8VFX - chains A and I of the 12 polymer chains in the assembly; structure by electron microscopy, 2.65 A resolution.

[Chain A]
Name: Histone H3.1
Organism: Homo sapiens
UniProtKB: P68431 (H31_HUMAN); residues 0-135 here correspond to UniProt positions 1-136 (UniProt number = residue number + 1)
Sequence (136 residues; numbered 0 to 135; the number before each row is that of its first residue; numbering starts at 0):
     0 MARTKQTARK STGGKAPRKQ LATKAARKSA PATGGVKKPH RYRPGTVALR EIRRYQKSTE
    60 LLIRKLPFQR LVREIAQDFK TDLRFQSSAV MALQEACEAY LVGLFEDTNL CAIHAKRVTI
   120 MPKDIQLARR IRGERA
Not modelled in the structure: 0-36, 134-135
Curated features (UniProtKB/Swiss-Prot):
  - modified residue: Arg2 (Asymmetric dimethylarginine), Thr3 (Phosphothreonine), Lys4 (Allysine), Gln5 (5-glutamyl dopamine), Thr6 (Phosphothreonine), Arg8 (Citrulline), Lys9 (N6,N6,N6-trimethyllysine), Ser10 (ADP-ribosylserine), Thr11 (Phosphothreonine), Lys14 (N6-(2-hydroxyisobutyryl)lysine), Arg17 (Asymmetric dimethylarginine), Lys18 (N6-(2-hydroxyisobutyryl)lysine), Lys23 (N6-(2-hydroxyisobutyryl)lysine), Arg26 (Citrulline), Lys27 (N6,N6,N6-trimethyllysine), Ser28 (ADP-ribosylserine), Lys36 (N6,N6,N6-trimethyllysine), Lys37 (N6-methyllysine), Tyr41 (Phosphotyrosine), Lys56 (N6,N6,N6-trimethyllysine) and 8 more in UniProt
  - lipidation: Lys18 (N6-decanoyllysine)

[Chain I]
Molecule: 186-nt DNA strand
Sequence (186 nucleotides; each row starts with the number of its first residue):
     1 ATCCGAGATG GTACTTTGTG TCTCCTGCTC TGTCAGCAGG GCACTGTACT TGCTGATACC
    61 AGGGAATGTT TGTTCTTAAA TACCATCATT CCGGACGTGT TTGCCTTGGC CAGTTTTCCA
   121 TGTACATGCA GAAAGAAGTT TGGACTGATC AATACAGTCC TCTGCCTTTA AAGCAATAGG
   181 AAAGAT
Not modelled in the structure: 1-28

[Chain A / chain I interface]
Pairs across the interface - 29 pairs, chain A then chain I:
  His39(A) - DA48(I)  sugar contact
  Arg40(A) - DA124(I)  hydrogen bond to the base
  Arg40(A) - DC125(I)  hydrogen bond to the sugar
  Tyr41(A) - DA48(I)  sugar contact
  Tyr41(A) - DC49(I)  sugar contact
  Tyr41(A) - DA124(I)  sugar contact
  Tyr41(A) - DC125(I)  hydrogen bond to the phosphate
  Arg42(A) - DA124(I)  sugar contact
  Pro43(A) - DT123(I)  phosphate contact
  Pro43(A) - DA124(I)  sugar contact
  Gly44(A) - DT123(I)  hydrogen bond to the phosphate
  Gly44(A) - DA124(I)  hydrogen bond to the phosphate
  Thr45(A) - DA124(I)  hydrogen bond to the phosphate
  Val46(A) - DA124(I)  hydrogen bond to the phosphate
  Val46(A) - DC125(I)  phosphate contact
  Ala47(A) - DA124(I)  hydrogen bond to the phosphate
  Arg49(A) - DC49(I)  sugar contact
  Arg53(A) - DT50(I)  salt bridge to the phosphate
  Lys56(A) - DT51(I)  salt bridge to the phosphate
  Arg63(A) - DA132(I)  phosphate contact
  Arg63(A) - DA133(I)  salt bridge to the phosphate
  Lys64(A) - DA133(I)  hydrogen bond to the phosphate
  Leu65(A) - DA132(I)  phosphate contact
  Leu65(A) - DA133(I)  hydrogen bond to the phosphate
  Pro66(A) - DA132(I)  phosphate contact
  Arg69(A) - DA132(I)  salt bridge to the phosphate
  Arg83(A) - DT141(I)  base contact
  Arg83(A) - DG142(I)  sugar contact
  Lys115(A) - DT114(I)  base contact
Also at the interface, not in a pair above, chain I (14 interface residues in all): DG46, DT47

[Summary]
19 residues of chain A and 14 residues of chain I are in contact; the contacts include 10 hydrogen bonds and 4
salt bridges. Polar contacts include Arg40(A)-DA124(I), Arg40(A)-DC125(I) and Tyr41(A)-DC125(I).
Chain A is Histone H3.1 (Homo sapiens) and chain I is a 186-nt DNA strand; the structure, Cryo-EM structure of
186bp ALBN1 nucleosome aided by scFv, was determined by electron microscopy, deposited together with 8VFY and
8VFZ.
